Entry 3TO7 (X-ray diffraction, 1.90 A resolution); this record covers chain A.

Chain A:
Name: Histone acetyltransferase ESA1
Organism: Saccharomyces cerevisiae
Notes: EC 2.3.1.48
Reference sequence: Q08649 (ESA1_YEAST); residue numbers follow UniProt; this construct covers 160-435
Sequence (276 residues; numbered 160 to 435; the number before each row is that of its first residue):
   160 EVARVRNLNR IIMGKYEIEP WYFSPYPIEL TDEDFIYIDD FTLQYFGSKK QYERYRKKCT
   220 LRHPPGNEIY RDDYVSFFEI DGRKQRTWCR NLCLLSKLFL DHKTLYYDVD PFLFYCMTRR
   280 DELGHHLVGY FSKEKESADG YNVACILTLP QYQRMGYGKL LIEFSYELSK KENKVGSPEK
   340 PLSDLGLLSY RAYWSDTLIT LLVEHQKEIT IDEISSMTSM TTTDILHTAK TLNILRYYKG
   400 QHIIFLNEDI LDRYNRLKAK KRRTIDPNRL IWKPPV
Modified / non-standard residues: Lys262 (n(6)-acetyllysine; ALY)
Small-molecule neighbours:
  - cacodylic acid (CAD): His261, Lys262, Thr263, Phe271, Ala303, Cys304, Glu338
  - coenzyme A (COA): Trp180, Phe258, Leu259, Ala303, Cys304, Ile305, Leu306, Thr307, Tyr311, Gln312, Arg313, Met314, Gly315, Tyr316, Gly317, Lys318, Leu341, Ser342, Leu344, Gly345, Ser348, Arg421
Curated features (UniProtKB/Swiss-Prot):
  - zinc finger: Ile195 to Leu220 (C2HC MYST-type)
  - motif: Arg245 to Tyr266 (ESA1-RPD3 motif)
  - active site: Glu338 (Proton donor/acceptor)
  - binding site (acetyl-CoA): Ala303 to Thr307, Gln312 to Lys318, Ser342
  - site: Cys304 (Important for catalytic activity)
  - modified residue: Lys262 (N6-acetyllysine)
  - mutagenesis: Trp247 (W247A: Strongly reduces HAT activity), Asn250 (N250A: Strongly reduces HAT activity), Leu251 (L251A: Strongly reduces HAT activity), Cys252 (C252A: Strongly reduces HAT activity), Leu253 (L253A: Strongly reduces HAT activity), Leu254 (L254A: Strongly reduces HAT activity), Lys256 (K256A: Strongly reduces HAT activity), Leu259 (L259A: Strongly reduces HAT activity), Asp260 (D260A: Strongly reduces HAT activity), Lys262 (K262A: Strongly reduces HAT activity; K262R: Strongly reduces HAT activity), Cys304 (C304A: Reduces HAT activity; C304S: Strongly reduces HAT activity, but is not lethal (in vivo). Lethal, when associated with Q-338), Gly315 (G315E: Loss of function), 1 further mutagenesis entry in UniProt

Summary:
Ligands of chain A: coenzyme A and cacodylic acid. From UniProt: active-site residue Glu338, 13
acetyl-CoA-binding residues and 13 mutagenesis sites.
Chain A is Histone acetyltransferase ESA1 (Saccharomyces cerevisiae); the structure, Crystal structure of
yeast Esa1 HAT domain bound to coenzyme A with active site lysine acetylated, was determined by X-ray
diffraction, deposited together with 3TO6, 3TO9, 3TOA and 3TOB.
